Entry 9AXE (electron microscopy, 3.10 A resolution); this record covers chains B and D of the 14 polymer chains in the assembly.

Chain B (and D):
Name: Oleate hydratase
Organism: Staphylococcus aureus
Notes: chain D of this document is another copy of the same molecule, construct and numbering; everything in this record applies to it too
UniProtKB: A0A0D6GJV1 (A0A0D6GJV1_STAAU); numbering as in UniProt (aligned over 1-591)
Chain sequence (611 residues; numbered -19 to 591; the number before each row is that of its first residue; numbers below 1 keep their minus sign (Met-19 is residue -19)):
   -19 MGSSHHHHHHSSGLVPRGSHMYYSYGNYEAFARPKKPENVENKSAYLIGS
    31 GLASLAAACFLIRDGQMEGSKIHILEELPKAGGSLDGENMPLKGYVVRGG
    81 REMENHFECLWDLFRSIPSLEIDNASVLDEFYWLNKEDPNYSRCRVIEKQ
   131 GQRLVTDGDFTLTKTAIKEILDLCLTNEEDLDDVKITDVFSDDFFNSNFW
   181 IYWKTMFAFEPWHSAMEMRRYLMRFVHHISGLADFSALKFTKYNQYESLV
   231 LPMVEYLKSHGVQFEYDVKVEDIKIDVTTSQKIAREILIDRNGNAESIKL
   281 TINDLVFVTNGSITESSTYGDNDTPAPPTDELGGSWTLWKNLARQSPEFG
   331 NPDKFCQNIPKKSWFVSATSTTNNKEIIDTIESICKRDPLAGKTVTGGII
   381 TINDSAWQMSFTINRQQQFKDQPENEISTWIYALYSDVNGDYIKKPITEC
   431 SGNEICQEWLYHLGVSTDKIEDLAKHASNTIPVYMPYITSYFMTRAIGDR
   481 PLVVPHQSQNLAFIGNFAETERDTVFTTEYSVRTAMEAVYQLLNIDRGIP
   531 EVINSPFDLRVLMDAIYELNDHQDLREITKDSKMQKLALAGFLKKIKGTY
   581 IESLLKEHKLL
Disordered / not traced: -19 to -2, 61-74
Sequence notes: initiating methionine (-19); expression tag (-18 to 0)

How chain B and chain D interact:
Contacting residue pairs - 19 pairs, chain B then chain D:
  Lys116(B) - Thr258(D)
  Lys116(B) - Thr259(D)  hydrogen bond (backbone-backbone)
  Glu117(B) - Asp256(D)
  Glu117(B) - Val257(D)  hydrogen bond (backbone-backbone)
  Glu117(B) - Thr258(D)  hydrogen bond (backbone-backbone)
  Asp118(B) - Val257(D)  hydrogen bond (backbone-backbone)
  Pro119(B) - Val257(D)
  Tyr121(B) - Ser326(D)
  Tyr121(B) - Pro327(D)
  Arg123(B) - Ala323(D)  hydrogen bond (side chain-backbone)
  Arg123(B) - Arg324(D)
  Arg123(B) - Asn331(D)
  Glu362(B) - Arg324(D)  salt bridge
  Lys366(B) - Arg324(D)
  Arg367(B) - Arg324(D)
  Asp368(B) - Arg324(D)  salt bridge
  Lys373(B) - Lys254(D)
  Lys373(B) - Ile255(D)
  Lys373(B) - Asp256(D)
Other interface residues (no listed pair), chain B (12 interface residues in all): Asn115
Other interface residues (no listed pair), chain D (13 interface residues in all): Gln325, Asp333

In short:
12 residues of chain B face 13 of chain D across their interface; the contacts include 5 hydrogen bonds and 2
salt bridges. Polar pairs include Glu362(B)-Arg324(D), Asp368(B)-Arg324(D) and Arg123(B)-Ala323(D).
Chain B and chain D are both Oleate hydratase (Staphylococcus aureus); the structure, Cryo-EM reconstruction
of a Staphylococcus aureus oleate hydratase (OhyA) assembly of dimers bound to a liposome, was determined by
electron microscopy together with 8UR8 from the same study.
